7PEL - chains A and B of the 10 polymer chains in the assembly; structure by electron microscopy, 3.34 A resolution.

== Chain A (and B) ==
Name: Pol protein
Source organism: Simian T-lymphotropic virus 1
Notes: chain B of this document is another copy of the same molecule, construct and numbering; everything in this record applies to it too
Reference sequence: Q4QY51 (Q4QY51_9STL1); residues 1-297 here correspond to UniProt positions 600-896 (UniProt number = residue number + 599)
Sequence (301 residues; numbered -3 to 297; the number before each row is that of its first residue; numbers below 1 keep their minus sign (Gly-3 is residue -3)):
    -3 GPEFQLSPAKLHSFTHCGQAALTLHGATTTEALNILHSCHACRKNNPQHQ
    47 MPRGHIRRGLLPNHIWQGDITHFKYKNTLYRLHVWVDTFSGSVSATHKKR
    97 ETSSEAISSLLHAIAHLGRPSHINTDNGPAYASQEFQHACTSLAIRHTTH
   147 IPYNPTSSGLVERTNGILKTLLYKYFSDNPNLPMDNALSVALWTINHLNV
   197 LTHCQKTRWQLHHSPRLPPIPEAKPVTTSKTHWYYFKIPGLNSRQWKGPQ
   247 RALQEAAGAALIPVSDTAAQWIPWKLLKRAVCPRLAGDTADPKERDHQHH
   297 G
Not modelled in the structure: -3 to 2, 40-51, 149-156, 281-297 (chain B: -3 to 2, 281-297)
Construct notes: expression tag (-3 to 0)
Metal / ion sites: Zn2+: His8, His12, Cys35, Cys38
What the authors report for this chain:
  - mutagenesis - H209A: increased catalytic activity on in the absence of B56gamma

== Chain A / chain B interface ==
Pairs across the interface - 44 pairs, chain A then chain B:
  Phe10(A) with Leu139(B), hydrophobic
  Ser104(A) with Asp181(B), hydrogen bond; Asn182(B)
  Leu107(A) with Asn182(B); Ser185(B)
  Ile110(A) with Trp189(B), hydrophobic
  Ala111(A) with His112(B); Ser185(B); His193(B)
  His112(A) with Trp205(B)
  Leu139(A) with Trp189(B), hydrophobic
  Asp181(A) with Lys94(B), salt bridge; His108(B), salt bridge
  Asn182(A) with Ser104(B); Leu107(B)
  Ser185(A) with Leu107(B); Ala111(B)
  Trp189(A) with Leu139(B), hydrophobic
  His193(A) with Ala111(B)
  Trp205(A) with His112(B); His209(B)
  His209(A) with Trp205(B), hydrogen bond; His209(B)
  Pro235(A) with His51(B)
  Asn238(A) with Gln46(B); Met47(B); Pro48(B)
  Arg240(A) with Gln46(B)
  Gln250(A) with Phe85(B); Pro214(B)
  Glu251(A) with Cys200(B)
  Ala252(A) with Phe85(B); Cys200(B)
  Ala253(A) with Arg54(B), hydrogen bond (backbone-side chain); Thr84(B); Phe85(B), hydrogen bond (backbone-backbone); Ser86(B); Leu197(B), hydrophobic; Leu207(B)
  Gly254(A) with Arg54(B), hydrogen bond (backbone-side chain)
  Trp267(A) with Leu56(B)
  Trp270(A) with His199(B)
  Leu272(A) with Arg49(B); His51(B)
Other interface residues (no listed pair), chain A (35 interface residues in all): Ile103, His108, Leu113, Arg115, Val186, Pro211, Gly236, Leu237, Leu257, Pro269
Other interface residues (no listed pair), chain B (40 interface residues in all): Gly87, Ile103, Ile110, Leu113, Arg115, Ser138, Val186, Leu188, Lys202, Pro217, Trp270

== In short ==
Chain A and chain B form an interface of 35 and 40 residues respectively, with 5 hydrogen bonds and 2 salt
bridges. Among the polar pairs are Asp181(A)-Lys94(B), Asp181(A)-His108(B) and Ser104(A)-Asp181(B). From the
paper: H209A of chain A increases catalytic activity on in the absence of B56gamma.
Chain A and chain B are both Pol protein (Simian T-lymphotropic virus 1); the structure, CryoEM structure of
simian T-cell lymphotropic virus intasome in complex with PP2A regulatory subunit B56 gamma, was determined by
electron microscopy, deposited together with 6TJU, 6TOQ, 6QBT, 6QBV and 6QBW.
